Entry 7AEV (X-ray diffraction, 2.77 A resolution); this record covers chains BBB and DDD of the 4 polymer chains in the assembly.

# Chain BBB (and DDD)
Protein: Hemoglobin subunit beta
From: Homo sapiens
Notes: chain DDD of this document is another copy of the same molecule, construct and numbering; everything in this record applies to it too
UniProtKB: P68871 (HBB_HUMAN); residues 2-146 here correspond to UniProt positions 3-147 (UniProt number = residue number + 1)
Sequence (145 residues; numbered 2 to 146; the number before each row is that of its first residue):
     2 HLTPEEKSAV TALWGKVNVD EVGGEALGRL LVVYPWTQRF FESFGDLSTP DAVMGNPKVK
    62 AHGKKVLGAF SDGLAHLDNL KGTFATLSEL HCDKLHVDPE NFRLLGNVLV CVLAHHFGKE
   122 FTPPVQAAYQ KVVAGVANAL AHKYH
Bound ions: heme Fe near H92 (its only coordinating residue here)
Residues lining bound ligands:
  - carbon monoxide (CMO): L28, F42, H63, V67, H92
  - heme (HEM): L31, T38, F41, F42, F45, H63, K66, V67, A70, F71, L88, L91, H92, L96, V98, N102, F103, L106, V137, L141
UniProt features mapped onto this chain:
  - binding site ((2R)-2,3-bisphosphoglycerate): H2, K82, H143
  - binding site (heme b): H63, H92
  - site: E7, K8 (Microbial infection: Cleavage), G25, E26 (Microbial infection: Cleavage), G29, R30 (Microbial infection: Cleavage), Y35, P36 (Microbial infection: Cleavage), W37, T38 (Microbial infection: Cleavage), F45, G46 (Microbial infection: Cleavage), D52, A53 (Microbial infection: Cleavage), G56, N57 (Microbial infection: Cleavage), K59 (Not glycated), F71, S72 (Microbial infection: Cleavage), G74, L75 (Microbial infection: Cleavage), K82 (Not glycated), T84, F85 (Microbial infection: Cleavage), H92, C93 (Microbial infection: Cleavage), K95 (Not glycated), R104, L105 (Microbial infection: Cleavage), L110, V111 (Microbial infection: Cleavage), G119, K120 (Microbial infection: Cleavage), F122, T123 (Microbial infection: Cleavage), A128, A129 (Microbial infection: Cleavage) and 2 more in UniProt
  - modified residue: S9 (Phosphoserine), T12 (Phosphothreonine), S44 (Phosphoserine), T50 (Phosphothreonine), K59 (N6-acetyllysine), K82 (N6-acetyllysine), T87 (Phosphothreonine), C93 (S-nitrosocysteine), K144 (N6-acetyllysine)
  - glycosylation (N-linked (Glc) (glycation) lysine): K8, K17, K66, K120, K144

# How chain BBB and chain DDD interact
Residue-residue contacts (5):
  H2(BBB) with H146(DDD)
  K82(BBB) with K82(DDD); H143(DDD)
  N139(BBB) with H146(DDD)
  H146(BBB) with N139(DDD)

# Summary
Chain BBB and chain DDD each contribute 4 residues to their interface. Ligands of chain BBB: heme and carbon
monoxide. UniProt lists 3 (2R)-2,3-bisphosphoglycerate-binding residues and heme b-binding residues H63(BBB)
and H92(BBB) on chain BBB.
Both chains are Hemoglobin subunit beta (Homo sapiens). Entry 7AEV (Pressure wave-exposed human hemoglobin:
pump/probe data (3500 indexed images)) was determined by X-ray diffraction (same publication as 7AET and
7AEU).
